Entry 5CZX (X-ray diffraction, 2.10 A resolution); this record covers chains A and L of the 3 polymer chains in the assembly.

# Chain A
Molecule: Neurogenic locus notch homolog protein 3
From: Homo sapiens
Notes: fragment: negative regulatory region
UniProt: Q9UM47 (NOTC3_HUMAN); residue numbers follow UniProt; this construct covers 1378-1640
Amino-acid sequence (271 residues; each row starts with the number of its first residue):
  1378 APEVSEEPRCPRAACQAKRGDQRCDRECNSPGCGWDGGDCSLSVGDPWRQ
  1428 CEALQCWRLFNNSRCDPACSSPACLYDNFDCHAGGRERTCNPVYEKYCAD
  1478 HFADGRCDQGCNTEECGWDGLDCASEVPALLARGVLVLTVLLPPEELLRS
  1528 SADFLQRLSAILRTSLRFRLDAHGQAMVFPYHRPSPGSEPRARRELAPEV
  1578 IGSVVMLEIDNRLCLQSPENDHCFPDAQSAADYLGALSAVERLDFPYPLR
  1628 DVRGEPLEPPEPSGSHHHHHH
Unresolved in the structure: 1378-1386, 1560-1576, 1594-1596, 1634-1648
Sequence notes: expression tag (1641-1648)
Disulfide bonds: Cys1387-Cys1410, Cys1392-Cys1405, Cys1401-Cys1417, Cys1428-Cys1451, Cys1433-Cys1446, Cys1442-Cys1458, Cys1467-Cys1493, Cys1475-Cys1488, Cys1484-Cys1500, Cys1591-Cys1600
Covalent attachments: N-acetylglucosamine (NAG) linked to Asn1438
Ion coordination: Ca2+ site 1: Lys1395, Asp1398, Arg1400, Asp1402, Asp1413, Asp1416; Ca2+ site 2: Leu1436, Asn1439, Arg1441, Asp1443, Asp1454; Ca2+ site 3: His1478, Asp1481, Arg1483, Asp1485, Asp1496, Asp1499
Curated features (UniProtKB/Swiss-Prot):
  - site: Arg1571, Glu1572 (Cleavage)
  - glycosylation: Asn1438 (N-linked (GlcNAc...) asparagine)
  - natural variant: Leu1515 (L1515P: In brain small-vessel-disease), Leu1519 (L1519P: In IMF2)
Reported in the primary citation:
  - contacts within the chain: Pro1521-Ser1580 (hydrogen bond)
  - mutagenesis - S1580L: unchanged expression
  - mutagenesis - N1597K: increased signaling
  - mutagenesis - S1580L (10-fold): increased signaling in response to Gal4-reporter gene

# Chain L
Molecule: 20358 Fab light chain
From: Homo sapiens
Notes: antibody fragment or engineered binder
Amino-acid sequence (214 residues; row label = number of the first residue in the row):
     1 DIQMTQSPSSLSASVGDRVTITCRASQSIASYLAWYQQKPGKAPKLLIYD
    51 ASNLQSGVPSRFSGSGSGTDFTLTISSLQPEDFATYYCQQAYKTPYTFGQ
   101 GTKVEIKRTVAAPSVFIFPPSDEQLKSGTASVVCLLNNFYPREAKVQWKV
   151 DNALQSGNSQESVTEQDSKDSTYSLSSTLTLSKADYEKHKVYACEVTHQG
   201 LSSPVTKSFNRGEC
Unresolved in the structure: 214
Disulfide bonds: Cys23-Cys88, Cys134-Cys194

# Chain A / chain L interface
Residue-residue contacts (12; chain A residue first):
  Ser1440(A) - Ser31(L)
  Thr1466(A) - Tyr32(L)
  Pro1469(A) - Ala91(L)
  Pro1469(A) - Tyr92(L)
  Pro1469(A) - Thr94(L)
  Pro1469(A) - Tyr96(L)
  Val1470(A) - Thr94(L)
  Glu1472(A) - Lys93(L)  salt bridge
  Arg1619(A) - Ala30(L)
  Arg1619(A) - Ser31(L)  hydrogen bond
  Arg1619(A) - Ser67(L)
  Asp1621(A) - Tyr92(L)  hydrogen bond
Also at the interface, not in a pair above, chain A (9 interface residues in all): Asn1468, Arg1534
Also at the interface, not in a pair above, chain L (10 interface residues in all): Ser28

# Overview
9 residues of chain A face 10 of chain L across their interface, with 2 hydrogen bonds and 1 salt bridge.
Among the polar pairs are Glu1472(A)-Lys93(L), Arg1619(A)-Ser31(L) and Asp1621(A)-Tyr92(L). Covalently linked
N-acetylglucosamine: at Asn1438(A). From the paper: N1597K of chain A increases signaling; contacts within the
chain involving Ser1580(A) and Pro1521(A).
Here chain A is Neurogenic locus notch homolog protein 3 and chain L is 20358 Fab light chain, both from Homo
sapiens. Entry 5CZX (Crystal structure of Notch3 NRR in complex with 20358 Fab) was determined by X-ray
diffraction.
